Entry 8ZMK (electron microscopy, 3.85 A resolution); this record covers chains A and C of the 3 polymer chains in the assembly.

== Chain A ==
Protein: tyrosine--tRNA ligase
Organism: Phaseolus vulgaris
Notes: EC 6.1.1.1
Reference sequence: V7CJ18 (V7CJ18_PHAVU); numbering as in UniProt (aligned over 1-379)
Sequence (379 residues; row label = number of the first residue in the row):
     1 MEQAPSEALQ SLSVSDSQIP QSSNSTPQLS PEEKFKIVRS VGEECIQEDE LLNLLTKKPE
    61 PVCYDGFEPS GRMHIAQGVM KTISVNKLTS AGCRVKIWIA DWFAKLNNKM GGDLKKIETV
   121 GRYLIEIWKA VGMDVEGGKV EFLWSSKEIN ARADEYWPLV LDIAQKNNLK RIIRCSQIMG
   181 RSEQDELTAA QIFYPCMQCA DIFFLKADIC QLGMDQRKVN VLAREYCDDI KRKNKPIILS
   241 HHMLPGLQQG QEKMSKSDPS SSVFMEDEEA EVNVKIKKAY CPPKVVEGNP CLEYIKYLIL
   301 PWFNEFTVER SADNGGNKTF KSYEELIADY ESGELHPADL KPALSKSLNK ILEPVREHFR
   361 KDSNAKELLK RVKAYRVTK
Unresolved in the structure: 1-30

== Chain C ==
Molecule: 169-nt RNA strand
Organism: Brome mosaic virus
Sequence (169 nucleotides; numbered 1 to 169; the number before each row is that of its first residue):
     1 CGUGGUUGAC ACGCAGACCU CUUACAAGAG UGUCUAGGUG CCUUUGAGAG UUACUCUUUG
    61 CUCUCUUCGG AAGAACCCUU AGGGGUUCGU GCAUGGGCUU GCAUAGCAAG UCUUAGAAUG
   121 CGGGUACCGU ACAGUGUUGA AAAACACUGU AAAUCUCUAA AAGAGACCA

== Chain A / chain C interface ==
Residue-residue contacts - 90 pairs, chain A then chain C:
  Ile46(A) - U55(C)  phosphate contact
  Gln47(A) - G50(C)  hydrogen bond to the phosphate
  Asp49(A) - G50(C)  sugar contact
  Glu50(A) - G50(C)  phosphate contact
  Glu50(A) - U51(C)  phosphate contact
  Leu106(A) - A169(C)  base contact
  Asn107(A) - C168(C)  sugar contact
  Asn107(A) - A169(C)  phosphate contact
  Asn108(A) - A169(C)  phosphate contact
  Lys166(A) - A161(C)  phosphate contact
  Asn167(A) - A162(C)  phosphate contact
  Asn168(A) - A162(C)  phosphate contact
  Lys170(A) - G163(C)  phosphate contact
  Arg171(A) - G163(C)  phosphate contact
  Arg174(A) - G163(C)  salt bridge to the phosphate
  Arg174(A) - A164(C)  salt bridge to the phosphate
  Arg174(A) - A166(C)  base contact
  Gln177(A) - A166(C)  sugar contact
  Gln177(A) - C167(C)  sugar contact
  Met179(A) - C168(C)  hydrogen bond to the sugar
  Met179(A) - A169(C)  base contact
  Gly180(A) - C167(C)  sugar contact
  Gly180(A) - C168(C)  sugar contact
  Arg181(A) - C167(C)  phosphate contact
  Arg181(A) - C168(C)  phosphate contact
  Ser182(A) - A166(C)  hydrogen bond to the base
  Ser182(A) - C167(C)  hydrogen bond to the phosphate
  Glu183(A) - A166(C)  hydrogen bond to the base
  Asp185(A) - C168(C)  base contact
  Glu186(A) - C168(C)  hydrogen bond to the base
  Glu186(A) - A169(C)  base contact
  Thr188(A) - A169(C)  hydrogen bond to the base
  Ala190(A) - A169(C)  base contact
  Gln191(A) - C168(C)  hydrogen bond to the base
  Gln198(A) - A53(C)  hydrogen bond to the base
  Ile202(A) - U52(C)  sugar contact
  Ile202(A) - A53(C)  base contact
  Phe203(A) - U52(C)  base contact
  Asp208(A) - U52(C)  base contact
  Cys210(A) - A53(C)  base contact
  Leu212(A) - A53(C)  base contact
  Asp215(A) - C167(C)  base contact
  Arg217(A) - C54(C)  hydrogen bond to the base
  Arg217(A) - G165(C)  base contact
  Lys218(A) - C54(C)  base contact
  Lys218(A) - G165(C)  hydrogen bond to the base
  Lys218(A) - A166(C)  base contact
  Val219(A) - A53(C)  base contact
  Asn220(A) - A53(C)  hydrogen bond to the base
  Asn220(A) - C54(C)  phosphate contact
  Val221(A) - C54(C)  base contact
  Val221(A) - U55(C)  base contact
  Ala223(A) - A53(C)  base contact
  Arg224(A) - A53(C)  phosphate contact
  Arg224(A) - C54(C)  salt bridge to the phosphate
  Arg224(A) - U55(C)  salt bridge to the phosphate
  Glu225(A) - A162(C)  base contact
  Cys227(A) - U52(C)  sugar contact
  Cys227(A) - A53(C)  phosphate contact
  Asp228(A) - U52(C)  phosphate contact
  Asp228(A) - A160(C)  hydrogen bond to the base
  Asp229(A) - U156(C)  base contact
  Asp229(A) - A160(C)  phosphate contact
  Asp229(A) - A161(C)  phosphate contact
  Ile230(A) - A159(C)  phosphate contact
  Ile230(A) - A160(C)  phosphate contact
  Lys231(A) - G60(C)  base contact
  Lys231(A) - U156(C)  hydrogen bond to the base
  Lys231(A) - U158(C)  base contact
  Lys231(A) - A160(C)  salt bridge to the phosphate
  Arg232(A) - U52(C)  phosphate contact
  Lys233(A) - U51(C)  phosphate contact
  Lys233(A) - U52(C)  hydrogen bond to the phosphate
  Asn234(A) - U51(C)  phosphate contact
  Asn234(A) - U52(C)  hydrogen bond to the sugar
  Lys235(A) - U51(C)  phosphate contact
  Lys235(A) - U52(C)  hydrogen bond to the phosphate
  Lys235(A) - A53(C)  phosphate contact
  Pro236(A) - U52(C)  phosphate contact
  Pro236(A) - A53(C)  phosphate contact
  Ile237(A) - A53(C)  sugar contact
  Ile238(A) - A53(C)  hydrogen bond to the sugar
  Ile238(A) - C54(C)  phosphate contact
  Met243(A) - C167(C)  base contact
  Glu252(A) - C167(C)  sugar contact
  Lys253(A) - C167(C)  hydrogen bond to the phosphate
  Lys253(A) - C168(C)  salt bridge to the phosphate
  Thr378(A) - A169(C)  hydrogen bond to the phosphate
  Lys379(A) - C168(C)  phosphate contact
  Lys379(A) - A169(C)  hydrogen bond to the phosphate
Other interface residues (no listed pair), chain A (61 interface residues in all): Tyr64, Lys109, Cys199, Ala207, Met214
Other interface residues (no listed pair), chain C (21 interface residues in all): A49

== Summary ==
Chain A and chain C form an interface of 61 and 21 residues respectively, with 21 hydrogen bonds and 6 salt
bridges. Polar pairs include Ser182(A)-A166(C), Glu183(A)-A166(C) and Glu186(A)-C168(C).
Here chain A is tyrosine--tRNA ligase (Phaseolus vulgaris) and chain C is a 169-nt RNA strand (Brome mosaic
virus). Entry 8ZMK (Cryo-EM structure of BMV TLS-TyrRS (Catalysis state)) was determined by electron
microscopy together with 8ZMH and 8ZMJ from the same study.
